PDB entry 8KD6 | electron microscopy, 3.07 A resolution | chains O and Y of the 16 polymer chains in the assembly

== Chain O ==
Molecule: Histone H3
From: Xenopus laevis
UniProtKB: A0A310TTQ1 (A0A310TTQ1_XENLA); residues 1-135 here correspond to UniProt positions 2-136 (UniProt number = residue number + 1)
Chain sequence (135 residues; each row starts with the number of its first residue):
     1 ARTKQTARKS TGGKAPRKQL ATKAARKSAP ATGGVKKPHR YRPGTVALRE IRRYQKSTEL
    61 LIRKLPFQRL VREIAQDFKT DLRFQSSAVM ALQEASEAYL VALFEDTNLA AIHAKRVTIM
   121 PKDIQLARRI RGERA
Not modelled in the structure: 1-35, 134-135
Sequence notes: engineered mutation Ala110 (Cys111 in A0A310TTQ1)
Modified positions: Lys36 (N-trimethyllysine; M3L)

== Chain Y ==
Molecule: 187bp DNA
Sequence (187 nucleotides; row label = number of the first residue in the row; numbers below 1 keep their minus sign (DG-93 is residue -93)):
   -93 GGACCCTATA CGCGGCCGCC CTGGAGAATC CCGGTGCCGA GGCCGCTCAA TTGGTCGTAG
   -33 ACAGCTCTAG CACCGCTTAA ACGCACGTAC GCGCTGTCCC CCGCGTTTTA ACCGCCAAGG
    27 GGATTACTCC CTAGTCTCCA GGCACGTGTC AGATATATAC ATCCTGTTCT AGAGCGGCCG
    87 CCACCGC
Not modelled in the structure: -93 to -76, 89-93

== How chain O and chain Y interact ==
Residue-residue contacts (25):
  His39(O) with DC70(Y), sugar contact
  Arg40(O) with DC70(Y), phosphate contact; DT71(Y), phosphate contact
  Arg42(O) with DA-5(Y), salt bridge to the phosphate; DC70(Y), phosphate contact; DT71(Y), salt bridge to the phosphate
  Thr45(O) with DC69(Y), phosphate contact; DC70(Y), hydrogen bond to the phosphate
  Arg63(O) with DA-14(Y), phosphate contact; DA-13(Y), phosphate contact
  Arg72(O) with DC-23(Y), salt bridge to the phosphate
  Arg83(O) with DC-23(Y), phosphate contact
  Phe84(O) with DG-24(Y), sugar contact; DC-23(Y), hydrogen bond to the phosphate
  Gln85(O) with DG-24(Y), phosphate contact
  Ser86(O) with DG-24(Y), hydrogen bond to the phosphate
  Lys115(O) with DG-3(Y), phosphate contact
  Arg116(O) with DG-3(Y), phosphate contact; DC-2(Y), salt bridge to the phosphate
  Val117(O) with DC-4(Y), sugar contact; DG-3(Y), hydrogen bond to the phosphate
  Thr118(O) with DC-4(Y), phosphate contact; DG-3(Y), hydrogen bond to the phosphate
  Met120(O) with DG-3(Y), phosphate contact; DC-2(Y), phosphate contact
Other interface residues (no listed pair), chain O (19 interface residues in all): Tyr41, Pro43, Gln68, Ser87
Other interface residues (no listed pair), chain Y (12 interface residues in all): DC-8

== Overview ==
19 residues of chain O and 12 residues of chain Y are in contact; the contacts include 5 hydrogen bonds and 4
salt bridges. Polar pairs include Thr45(O)-DC70(Y), Phe84(O)-DC-23(Y) and Ser86(O)-DG-24(Y).
Here chain O is Histone H3 (Xenopus laevis) and chain Y is 187bp DNA. Entry 8KD6 (Rpd3S in complex with
nucleosome with H3K36MLA modification and 187bp DNA, class3) was determined by electron microscopy (same
publication as 8KC7, 8KD2, 8KD3, 8KD4, 8KD5 and 8KD7).
